4MUR - chains A and B; structure by X-ray diffraction, 1.65 A resolution.

== Chain A (and B) ==
Molecule: D, D-dipeptidase/D, D-carboxypeptidase
From: Enterococcus gallinarum
Notes: chain B of this document is another copy of the same molecule, construct and numbering; everything in this record applies to it too
UniProtKB: Q9JN36 (Q9JN36_ENTGA); numbering as in UniProt (aligned over 1-190)
Sequence (211 residues; each row starts with the number of its first residue; numbers below 1 keep their minus sign (Met-20 is residue -20)):
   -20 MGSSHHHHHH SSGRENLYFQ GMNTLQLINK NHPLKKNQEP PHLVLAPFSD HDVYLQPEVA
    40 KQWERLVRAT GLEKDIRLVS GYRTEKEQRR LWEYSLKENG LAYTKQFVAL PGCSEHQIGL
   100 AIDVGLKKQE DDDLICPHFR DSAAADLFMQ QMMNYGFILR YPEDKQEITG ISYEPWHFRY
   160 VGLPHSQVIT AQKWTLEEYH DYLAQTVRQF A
Not modelled in the structure: -20 to 0, 190
Construct notes: initiating methionine (-20); expression tag (-19 to 0); engineered mutation Ser59 (Asp in Q9JN36)
Bound ions: Zn2+: His95, Asp102, His156
Curated features (UniProtKB/Swiss-Prot):
  - active site: Glu153 (catalytic acid/base residue)
  - binding site (Mg(2+)): Glu66
  - binding site (a dipeptide): Gln67, Ala88, Ser93, His95, Asp102, Trp155, His156
  - binding site (Cu(2+)): His95, Asp102, His156
  - binding site (Zn(2+)): His95, Asp102, His156
  - mutagenesis: Glu153 (E153A: Abolishes hydrolysis of D-Ala-D-Ala and UDP-MurNAc-L-Ala-D-Glu-L-Lys-D-Ala-D-Ala)
From the paper describing this entry:
  - Zn2+ coordination: His95, Asp102, His156
  - catalytic residues: Arg62, Glu153
  - specificity-determining residues: Gln67 (by similarity / conservation)
  - mutagenesis - D59S, Q67E, L70E: decreased catalytic activity
  - mutagenesis - I114E: decreased catalytic activity on d-Ala-d-Ala
  - mutagenesis - N78F, L113E, I114E: increased catalytic activity on pentapeptide[d-Ala]
  - mutagenesis - A88D, A88L, L113E: decreased catalytic activity (d,d-dipeptidase activity)
  - mutagenesis - A88D: decreased catalytic activity (d,d-pentapeptidase activity)
  - mutagenesis - A88L: unchanged catalytic activity (d,d-pentapeptidase activity)

== How chain A and chain B interact ==
Contacting residue pairs (38; chain A residue first):
  Pro20(A) - Lys65(B)  hydrogen bond (backbone-side chain)
  Leu22(A) - Arg69(B)  hydrogen bond (backbone-side chain)
  Leu24(A) - Leu70(B)  hydrophobic
  Leu24(A) - Tyr73(B)  hydrophobic
  Leu24(A) - Leu113(B)  hydrophobic
  Asp29(A) - Arg56(B)
  Asp29(A) - Val58(B)
  His30(A) - His30(B)
  His30(A) - Val58(B)
  His30(A) - Leu113(B)
  Asp31(A) - Ser59(B)  hydrogen bond
  Asp31(A) - Arg62(B)  salt bridge
  Asp31(A) - Leu113(B)
  Tyr33(A) - Arg62(B)
  Tyr33(A) - Glu66(B)  hydrogen bond (side chain-backbone)
  Tyr33(A) - Arg69(B)
  Tyr33(A) - Leu70(B)
  Arg56(A) - Asp29(B)  salt bridge
  Val58(A) - Asp29(B)
  Val58(A) - His30(B)
  Ser59(A) - Asp31(B)  hydrogen bond
  Tyr61(A) - Glu66(B)
  Arg62(A) - Asp31(B)  salt bridge
  Arg62(A) - Tyr33(B)
  Glu66(A) - Tyr33(B)  hydrogen bond (backbone-side chain)
  Glu66(A) - Tyr61(B)
  Arg69(A) - Leu22(B)  hydrogen bond (side chain-backbone)
  Arg69(A) - Tyr33(B)
  Leu70(A) - Leu24(B)  hydrophobic
  Leu70(A) - Tyr33(B)
  Tyr73(A) - Leu24(B)  hydrophobic
  Lys106(A) - Glu109(B)
  Lys107(A) - Glu109(B)
  Asp110(A) - Lys106(B)  salt bridge
  Asp111(A) - Asp29(B)
  Leu113(A) - Ser28(B)
  Leu113(A) - Asp29(B)
  Leu113(A) - His30(B)
Other interface residues (no listed pair), chain A (25 interface residues in all): Pro19, Val23, Ser28, Glu109
Other interface residues (no listed pair), chain B (22 interface residues in all): Lys107, Asp110

== Summary ==
Chain A and chain B form an interface of 25 and 22 residues respectively; the contacts include 7 hydrogen
bonds and 4 salt bridges. Polar pairs include Asp31(A)-Arg62(B), Arg56(A)-Asp29(B) and Asp110(A)-Lys106(B).
From the paper: catalytic residues Arg62(A) and Glu153(A); D59S, Q67E and L70E of chain A reduce catalytic
activity; 8 substitutions were tested in all.
Both chains are D, D-dipeptidase/D, D-carboxypeptidase (Enterococcus gallinarum). Entry 4MUR (Crystal
structure of vancomycin resistance D,D-dipeptidase/D,D-pentapeptidase VanXYc D59S mutant) was determined by
X-ray diffraction (same publication as 4MUQ, 4MUS, 4MUT and 4F78).
